Entry 4PJB (X-ray diffraction, 2.85 A resolution); this record covers chains A and B of the 4 polymer chains in the assembly.

[Chain A]
Molecule: Major histocompatibility complex class I-related gene protein
From: Homo sapiens
UniProt: Q95460 (HMR1_HUMAN); residues 1-270 here correspond to UniProt positions 23-292 (UniProt number = residue number + 22)
Sequence (271 residues; row label = number of the first residue in the row; numbering starts at 0):
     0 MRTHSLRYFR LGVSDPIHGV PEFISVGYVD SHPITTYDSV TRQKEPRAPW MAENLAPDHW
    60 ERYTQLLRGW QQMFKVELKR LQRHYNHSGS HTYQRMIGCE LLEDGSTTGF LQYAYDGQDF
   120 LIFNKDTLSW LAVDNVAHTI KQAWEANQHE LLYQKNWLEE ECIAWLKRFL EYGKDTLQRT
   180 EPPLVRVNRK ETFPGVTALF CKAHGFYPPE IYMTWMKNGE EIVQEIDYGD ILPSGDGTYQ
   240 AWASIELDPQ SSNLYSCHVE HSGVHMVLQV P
Not modelled in the structure: 247-252, 270
Disulfides: Cys98-Cys161, Cys200-Cys256
Glycans and other covalent adducts: compound 2LJ linked to Lys43
Differences from the reference sequence: initiating methionine (0); engineered mutation Ser261 (Cys283 in Q95460)
Small-molecule neighbours: 2LJ (1-deoxy-1-({2,6-dioxo-5-[(E)-propylideneamino]-1,2,3,6-tetrahydropyrimidin-4-yl}amino)-D-ribitol): Tyr7, Phe8, Arg9, Ser24, Thr34, His58, Tyr62, Leu66, Trp69, Arg94, Ile96, Tyr152, Gln153, Trp156
Curated features (UniProtKB/Swiss-Prot):
  - binding site (5-(2-oxoethylideneamino)-6-(D-ribitylamino)uracil): Arg9, Ser24, Lys43, Arg94, Tyr152, Gln153
  - binding site (5-(2-oxopropylideneamino)-6-(D-ribitylamino)uracil): Arg9, Ser24, Lys43, Arg94, Tyr152, Gln153
  - binding site (7-hydroxy-6-methyl-8-(1-D-ribityl)lumazine): Arg9, Ser24, Lys43, Arg94, Tyr152, Gln153
  - binding site (8-(9H-purin-6-yl)-2-oxa-8-azabicyclo[3.3.1]nona-3,6-diene-4,6-dicarbaldehyde): Arg9, Lys43, His58, Arg94
  - binding site (2-amino-4-oxopteridine-6-carbaldehyde): Lys43
  - binding site (pyridoxal): Lys43
  - glycosylation: Asn85 (N-linked (GlcNAc...) asparagine)
From the paper describing this entry:
  - mutagenesis - K43A (Tm50 46 degC): decreased stability in response to 2LJ

[Chain B]
Molecule: Beta-2-microglobulin
From: Homo sapiens
UniProt: P61769 (B2MG_HUMAN); residues 1-99 here correspond to UniProt positions 21-119 (UniProt number = residue number + 20)
Sequence (100 residues; each row starts with the number of its first residue; numbering starts at 0):
     0 MIQRTPKIQV YSRHPAENGK SNFLNCYVSG FHPSDIEVDL LKNGERIEKV EHSDLSFSKD
    60 WSFYLLYYTE FTPTEKDEYA CRVNHVTLSQ PKIVKWDRDM
Not modelled in the structure: 0, 97-99
Disulfides: Cys25-Cys80
Differences from the reference sequence: initiating methionine (0)
Curated features (UniProtKB/Swiss-Prot):
  - modified residue: Gln2 (Pyrrolidone carboxylic acid)
  - glycosylation: Ile1 (N-linked (Glc) (glycation) isoleucine), Lys19 (N-linked (Glc) (glycation) lysine), Lys41 (N-linked (Glc) (glycation) lysine), Lys48 (N-linked (Glc) (glycation) lysine), Lys58 (N-linked (Glc) (glycation) lysine), Lys91 (N-linked (Glc) (glycation) lysine), Lys94 (N-linked (Glc) (glycation) lysine)

[Interface between chain A and chain B]
Residue-residue contacts (43; chain A residue first):
  Phe8(A) - Phe56(B)  hydrophobic
  Phe8(A) - Ser57(B)
  Leu10(A) - Ser33(B)
  Leu10(A) - Phe56(B)  hydrophobic
  Leu10(A) - Phe62(B)  hydrophobic
  Val19(A) - Ser33(B)
  Val19(A) - Asp34(B)
  Val25(A) - Phe56(B)  hydrophobic
  Tyr27(A) - Ser55(B)
  Tyr27(A) - Phe56(B)  hydrogen bond (side chain-backbone)
  Arg46(A) - Asp53(B)  salt bridge
  Thr91(A) - His31(B)  hydrogen bond
  Gln93(A) - His31(B)
  Gln93(A) - Trp60(B)  hydrogen bond (side chain-backbone)
  Gln93(A) - Phe62(B)
  Arg94(A) - Trp60(B)
  Met95(A) - Lys58(B)
  Met95(A) - Trp60(B)  hydrophobic
  Gln111(A) - Trp60(B)
  Ala113(A) - Trp60(B)
  Asp115(A) - His31(B)
  Gly116(A) - Arg3(B)  hydrogen bond (backbone-side chain)
  Gly116(A) - His31(B)  hydrogen bond (backbone-side chain)
  Gly116(A) - Trp60(B)
  Gln117(A) - Ile1(B)
  Asp118(A) - Trp60(B)  hydrogen bond
  Arg185(A) - Pro14(B)
  His203(A) - Pro14(B)
  Asp229(A) - Lys6(B)  salt bridge
  Asp229(A) - Gln8(B)
  Leu231(A) - Gln8(B)
  Leu231(A) - Tyr10(B)
  Leu231(A) - Tyr26(B)  hydrophobic
  Pro232(A) - Tyr10(B)  hydrogen bond (backbone-side chain)
  Pro232(A) - Asn24(B)
  Pro232(A) - Tyr26(B)
  Pro232(A) - Leu65(B)  hydrophobic
  Ser233(A) - Arg12(B)  hydrogen bond (backbone-side chain)
  Ser233(A) - Asn24(B)  hydrogen bond (backbone-side chain)
  Gly234(A) - Arg12(B)  hydrogen bond (backbone-side chain)
  Asp235(A) - Arg12(B)
  Gln239(A) - Tyr10(B)
  Gln239(A) - Ser11(B)
Other interface residues (no listed pair), chain A (28 interface residues in all): Val12, Ile23, Tyr112
Other interface residues (no listed pair), chain B (25 interface residues in all): His13, Leu54, Asp59, Tyr63

[In short]
Chain A and chain B form an interface of 28 and 25 residues respectively, with 10 hydrogen bonds and 2 salt
bridges. Polar pairs include Arg46(A)-Asp53(B), Asp229(A)-Lys6(B) and Tyr27(A)-Phe56(B). Compound 2LJ is
covalently linked to Lys43(A). From the paper: K43A of chain A reduces stability in response to 2LJ.
Chain A is Major histocompatibility complex class I-related gene protein and chain B is Beta-2-microglobulin,
both from Homo sapiens; the structure, Structure of human MR1-5-OP-RU in complex with human MAIT B-F3-C1 TCR,
was determined by X-ray diffraction (same publication as 4PJ5, 4PJ7, 4PJ8, 4PJ9, 4PJA, 4PJC and 7 further
entries).
